Entry 2IES (X-ray diffraction, 3.10 A resolution); this record covers chains A and B.

Chain A (and B):
Protein: UDP-3-O-[3-hydroxymyristoyl] N-acetylglucosamine deacetylase
Source organism: Aquifex aeolicus
Notes: EC 3.5.1.-; chain B of this document is another copy of the same molecule, construct and numbering; everything in this record applies to it too
Reference sequence: O67648 (LPXC_AQUAE); the author numbering skips numbers that UniProt does not, so the offset changes along the chain: 1-63 = UniProt 1-63; 69-118 = UniProt 64-113; 120-163 = UniProt 114-157; 167-175 = UniProt 158-166; 1 more segments
Chain sequence (271 residues; numbered 1 to 283; 12 numbers in that range are skipped by the numbering (no residue carries them; nothing is unmodelled there); the number before each row is that of its first residue):
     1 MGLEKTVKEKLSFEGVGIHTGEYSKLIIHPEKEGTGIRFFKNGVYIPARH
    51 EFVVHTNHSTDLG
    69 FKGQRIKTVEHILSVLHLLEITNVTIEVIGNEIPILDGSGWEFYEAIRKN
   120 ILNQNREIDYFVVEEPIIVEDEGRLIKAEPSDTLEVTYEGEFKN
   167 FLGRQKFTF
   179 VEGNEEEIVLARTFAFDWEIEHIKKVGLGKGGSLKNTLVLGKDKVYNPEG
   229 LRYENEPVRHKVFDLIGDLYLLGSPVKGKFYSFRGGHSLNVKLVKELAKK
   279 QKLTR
Disordered / not traced: 1, 281-283
Construct notes: engineered mutation A193 (Cys181 in O67648)
UniProt features mapped onto this chain:
  - active site: H265 (Proton donor)
  - binding site (Zn(2+)): H79, H238, D242
Ligand contacts: pyrophosphate (POP): T56, N57, H58, S59, R143, E197, K239, G264, H265, S266
From the paper describing this entry:
  - binding site for pyrophosphate: K239
  - Zn2+ coordination: H58
  - catalytic residues: E78, T191, H265 (citing earlier work)

Interface between chain A and chain B:
Pairs across the interface - 9 pairs, chain A then chain B:
  D195(A) - Y224(B)
  W196(A) - K222(B)
  E199(A) - V223(B)
  K202(A) - L212(B)
  L212(A) - K202(B)
  K222(A) - W196(B)
  V223(A) - E199(B)
  Y224(A) - D195(B)
  Y224(A) - Y224(B)
Other interface residues (no listed pair), chain A (10 interface residues in all): I198, P226
Other interface residues (no listed pair), chain B (10 interface residues in all): I198, P226

In short:
The chain A/chain B interface involves 10 residues from each chain. Chain A binds pyrophosphate. UniProt lists
active-site residue H265(A) and 3 Zn2+-binding residues on chain A. From the paper: catalytic residues E78(A),
T191(A) and H265(A); a binding site for pyrophosphate at K239(A).
Both chains are UDP-3-O-[3-hydroxymyristoyl] N-acetylglucosamine deacetylase (Aquifex aeolicus). Entry 2IES
(Crystal Structure of Aquifex aeolicus LpxC Complexed with Pyrophosphate) was determined by X-ray diffraction
(same publication as 2IER).
